Entry 2JJ3 (X-ray diffraction, 2.28 A resolution); this record covers chains A and B.

[Chain A (and B)]
Name: Estrogen receptor beta
Organism: Homo sapiens
Notes: fragment: ligand-binding domain, residues 256-505; chain B of this document is another copy of the same molecule, construct and numbering; everything in this record applies to it too
UniProtKB: Q92731 (ESR2_HUMAN); residue numbers follow UniProt; this construct covers 256-505
Chain sequence (257 residues; row label = number of the first residue in the row):
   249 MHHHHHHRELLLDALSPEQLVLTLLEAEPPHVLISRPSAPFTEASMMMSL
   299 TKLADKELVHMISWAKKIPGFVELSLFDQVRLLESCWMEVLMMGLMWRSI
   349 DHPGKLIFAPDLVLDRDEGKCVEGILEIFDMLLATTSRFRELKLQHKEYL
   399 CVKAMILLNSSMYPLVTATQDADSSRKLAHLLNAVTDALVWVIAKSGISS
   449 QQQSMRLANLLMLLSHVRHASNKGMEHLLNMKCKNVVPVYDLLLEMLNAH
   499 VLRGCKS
Disordered / not traced: 249-260, 286-291, 415-421, 481-482, 500-505 (chain B: 249-259, 286-291, 415-421, 481-482, 502-505)
Ligand contacts: JJ3 ((3as,4r,9br)-4-(4-hydroxyphenyl)-6-(methoxymethyl)-1,2,3,3a,4,9b-hexahydrocyclopenta[c]chromen-8-ol): M295, L298, T299, L301, A302, E305, M336, L339, M340, L343, R346, F356, I373, I376, F377, L380, G472, H475, L476, M479, V487

[Interface between chain A and chain B]
Residue-residue contacts (52):
  D378(A) - Y411(B)
  M379(A) - Y411(B)  hydrogen bond (backbone-side chain)
  A382(A) - M410(B)
  T383(A) - M410(B)
  R386(A) - M410(B)
  R386(A) - L413(B)
  M403(A) - M460(B)  hydrophobic
  N407(A) - M460(B)  hydrogen bond (side chain-backbone)
  N407(A) - H464(B)  hydrogen bond (backbone-side chain)
  S408(A) - H464(B)
  M410(A) - R386(B)
  M410(A) - L461(B)  hydrophobic
  M410(A) - H464(B)
  Y411(A) - D378(B)  hydrogen bond (side chain-backbone)
  Y411(A) - M379(B)  hydrogen bond (side chain-backbone)
  Y411(A) - A382(B)  hydrophobic
  L413(A) - R386(B)
  L430(A) - M460(B)  hydrophobic
  N431(A) - M453(B)
  T434(A) - M453(B)
  T434(A) - A456(B)
  D435(A) - Q449(B)  hydrogen bond
  D435(A) - M453(B)
  Q449(A) - D435(B)
  S452(A) - L455(B)
  M453(A) - N431(B)
  M453(A) - D435(B)
  L455(A) - S452(B)
  A456(A) - T434(B)
  A456(A) - L459(B)  hydrophobic
  L459(A) - A456(B)  hydrophobic
  L459(A) - L459(B)  hydrophobic
  M460(A) - M403(B)  hydrophobic
  M460(A) - N407(B)  hydrogen bond (backbone-side chain)
  M460(A) - L430(B)  hydrophobic
  L461(A) - M410(B)  hydrophobic
  L462(A) - S463(B)  hydrogen bond (backbone-side chain)
  S463(A) - L462(B)
  S463(A) - S463(B)  hydrogen bond (backbone-side chain)
  S463(A) - R466(B)
  H464(A) - N407(B)  hydrogen bond (side chain-backbone)
  H464(A) - S408(B)
  H464(A) - M410(B)
  H464(A) - R466(B)
  R466(A) - S463(B)
  R466(A) - H464(B)
  R466(A) - H467(B)
  H467(A) - R466(B)
  H467(A) - N470(B)  hydrogen bond
  N470(A) - H467(B)  hydrogen bond
  N470(A) - N470(B)
  E474(A) - E474(B)
Interface residues without a listed pair, chain A (36 interface residues in all): E375, S385, S409, V414, V438, N457
Interface residues without a listed pair, chain B (35 interface residues in all): E375, T383, S409, V414, V438, N457

[In short]
36 residues of chain A and 35 residues of chain B are in contact; the contacts include 12 hydrogen bonds.
Polar pairs include M379(A)-Y411(B), N407(A)-M460(B) and N407(A)-H464(B). Bound to chain A: compound JJ3.
Chain A and chain B are both Estrogen receptor beta (Homo sapiens); the structure, Estrogen receptor beta
ligand binding domain in complex with a Benzopyran agonist, was determined by X-ray diffraction together with
2QE4 from the same study.
